PDB entry 3IU3 | X-ray diffraction, 2.90 A resolution | chains A and B of the 3 polymer chains in the assembly

[Chain A]
Name: Heavy chain of Fab fragment of Basiliximab
Source organism: Mus musculus, Homo sapiens
Notes: antibody fragment or engineered binder
Sequence (215 residues; numbered 1 to 215; the number before each row is that of its first residue):
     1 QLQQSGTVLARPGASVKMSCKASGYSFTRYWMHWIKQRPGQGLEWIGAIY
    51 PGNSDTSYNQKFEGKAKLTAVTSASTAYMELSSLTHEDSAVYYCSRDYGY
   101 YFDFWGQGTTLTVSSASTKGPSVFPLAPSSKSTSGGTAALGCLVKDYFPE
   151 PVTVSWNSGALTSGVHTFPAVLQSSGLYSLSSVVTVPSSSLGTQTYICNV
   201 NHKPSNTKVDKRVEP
Cystine bridges: Cys20-Cys94, Cys142-Cys198

[Chain B]
Name: Light chain of Fab fragment of Basiliximab
Source organism: Mus musculus, Homo sapiens
Notes: antibody fragment or engineered binder
Sequence (210 residues; numbered 1 to 210; the number before each row is that of its first residue):
     1 QIVSTQSPAIMSASPGEKVTMTCSASSSRSYMQWYQQKPGTSPKRWIYDT
    51 SKLASGVPARFSGSGSGTSYSLTISSMEAEDAATYYCHQRSSYTFGGGTK
   101 LEIKRTVAAPSVFIFPPSDEQLKSGTASVVCLLNNFYPREAKVQWKVDNA
   151 LQSGNSQESVTEQDSKDSTYSLSSTLTLSKADYEKHKVYACEVTHQGLSS
   201 PVTKSFNRGE
Not modelled in the structure: 209-210
Cystine bridges: Cys23-Cys87, Cys131-Cys191

[How chain A and chain B interact]
Residue-residue contacts - 70 pairs, chain A then chain B:
  His33(A) - Tyr93(B)
  Ile35(A) - Phe95(B)  hydrophobic
  Gln37(A) - Gln37(B)  hydrogen bond
  Gln37(A) - Tyr86(B)  hydrogen bond
  Gln41(A) - Tyr86(B)
  Gly42(A) - Tyr86(B)
  Leu43(A) - Pro43(B)  hydrophobic
  Leu43(A) - Tyr86(B)  hydrophobic
  Leu43(A) - Phe95(B)
  Trp45(A) - Ser92(B)
  Trp45(A) - Tyr93(B)
  Gln60(A) - Gln1(B)
  Tyr93(A) - Gln37(B)
  Tyr93(A) - Thr41(B)  hydrogen bond (side chain-backbone)
  Tyr93(A) - Ser42(B)
  Asp97(A) - Tyr93(B)
  Gly99(A) - Arg90(B)  hydrogen bond (backbone-side chain)
  Tyr100(A) - Gln33(B)
  Tyr100(A) - Tyr48(B)  hydrophobic
  Tyr100(A) - Asp49(B)
  Tyr100(A) - Arg90(B)  hydrogen bond (backbone-side chain)
  Tyr101(A) - Tyr35(B)
  Tyr101(A) - Arg45(B)
  Tyr101(A) - Tyr48(B)  hydrophobic
  Phe102(A) - Tyr35(B)  hydrogen bond (backbone-side chain)
  Phe102(A) - Arg45(B)
  Phe102(A) - His88(B)
  Phe102(A) - Tyr93(B)  hydrophobic
  Trp105(A) - Tyr35(B)  hydrophobic
  Trp105(A) - Ser42(B)
  Trp105(A) - Pro43(B)  hydrogen bond (side chain-backbone)
  Gly106(A) - Ser42(B)  hydrogen bond (backbone-side chain)
  Phe124(A) - Ser118(B)
  Phe124(A) - Glu120(B)
  Phe124(A) - Gln121(B)
  Pro125(A) - Ser118(B)
  Leu126(A) - Phe115(B)
  Leu126(A) - Val130(B)  hydrophobic
  Ala127(A) - Phe115(B)
  Lys131(A) - Ile114(B)
  Lys131(A) - Ser205(B)
  Lys131(A) - Phe206(B)
  Ser132(A) - Phe113(B)
  Ser132(A) - Ile114(B)
  Ser132(A) - Phe115(B)
  Thr133(A) - Phe113(B)
  Thr133(A) - Lys204(B)
  Ser134(A) - Ser111(B)
  Ser134(A) - Phe113(B)
  Ala139(A) - Phe113(B)  hydrophobic
  Ala139(A) - Phe115(B)
  Leu143(A) - Ser128(B)
  Lys145(A) - Ser128(B)  hydrogen bond
  Lys145(A) - Thr177(B)
  His166(A) - Asn134(B)  hydrogen bond
  His166(A) - Asn135(B)
  His166(A) - Ser171(B)  hydrogen bond
  Phe168(A) - Leu132(B)  hydrophobic
  Phe168(A) - Ser159(B)
  Phe168(A) - Thr161(B)
  Phe168(A) - Ser171(B)
  Phe168(A) - Leu172(B)
  Phe168(A) - Ser173(B)
  Pro169(A) - Ser159(B)  hydrogen bond (backbone-side chain)
  Pro169(A) - Val160(B)
  Val171(A) - Glu158(B)
  Leu172(A) - Gln157(B)  hydrogen bond (backbone-side chain)
  Val183(A) - Leu132(B)  hydrophobic
  Thr185(A) - Asn134(B)
  Lys211(A) - Glu120(B)  salt bridge
Other interface residues (no listed pair), chain A (44 interface residues in all): Glu44, Asn59, Asp103, Gln107, Val123, Leu140, Thr167, Gln173, Ser181
Other interface residues (no listed pair), chain B (44 interface residues in all): Thr94, Gly97, Ser124, Asp164

[Overview]
The chain A/chain B interface involves 44 residues from each chain, with 13 hydrogen bonds and 1 salt bridge.
Polar contacts include Lys211(A)-Glu120(B), Gln37(A)-Gln37(B) and Gln37(A)-Tyr86(B).
Here chain A is Heavy chain of Fab fragment of Basiliximab and chain B is Light chain of Fab fragment of
Basiliximab, both from Mus musculus, Homo sapiens. Entry 3IU3 (Crystal structure of the Fab fragment of
therapeutic antibody Basiliximab in complex with IL-2Ra (CD25) ectodomain) was determined by X-ray
diffraction.
